6GRG - chains A and 1 of the 5 polymer chains in the assembly; structure by X-ray diffraction, 2.35 A resolution.

# Chain A
Molecule: Bacteriocin microcin B17
Source organism: Escherichia coli str. K-12 substr. MG1655
Reference sequence: P05834 (MCBA_ECOLX); aligned to UniProt positions 1-60 over residues 1-60 (the alignment contains insertions or deletions, so no single offset holds)
Amino-acid sequence (68 residues; each row starts with the number of its first residue; numbers below 1 keep their minus sign (Met-7 is residue -7)):
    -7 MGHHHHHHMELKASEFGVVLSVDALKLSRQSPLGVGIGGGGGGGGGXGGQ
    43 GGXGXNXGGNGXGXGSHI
Disordered / not traced: -7 to 4, 22-55, 60
Construct notes: initiating methionine (-7); expression tag (-6 to 0); modified residue (39, 39, 39, 45, 45, 47, 47, 47, 49, 49, 49, 54, 54, 56, 56)
Modified residues: OTZ (2-[2-(aminomethyl)-1,3-oxazol-4-yl]-1,3-thiazole-4-carboxylic acid) at position 39, F75 (2-(aminomethyl)-1,3-thiazole-4-carboxylic acid) at position 45, TOZ (2-[2-(aminomethyl)-1,3-thiazol-4-yl]-1,3-oxazole-4-carboxylic acid) at position 47, TOZ (2-[2-(aminomethyl)-1,3-thiazol-4-yl]-1,3-oxazole-4-carboxylic acid) at position 49, F6N (2-(aminomethyl)-1,3-oxazole-4-carboxylic acid) at position 54, F6N (2-(aminomethyl)-1,3-oxazole-4-carboxylic acid) at position 56
Ligand contacts: FMN (flavin mononucleotide): F6N_56, Gly57, Ser58

# Chain 1
Molecule: Microcin B17-processing protein McbB
Source organism: Escherichia coli str. K-12 substr. MG1655
Reference sequence: P23184 (MCBB_ECOLX); numbering as in UniProt (aligned over 1-295)
Amino-acid sequence (295 residues; each row starts with the number of its first residue):
     1 MVLPDIKKGKDMINILPFEIISRNTKTLLITYISSVDITHEGMKKVLESL
    51 RSKQGIISEYLLDKLLDESLIDKDKGKEFLITTGVINKTKTSPLWVNSVI
   101 ISDVPHLFSNAREQWKCDGVFVSHIIDIKDNNINVSDSTLIWLHLENYHS
   151 DIVKRIYSKFESNPGVAFIQSYYLKESFRIDGVYSPDLGTPCHFCHIERW
   201 LSREEKSFRRNEMSWANLLQLLKKYQMTLPALALGESERGFSYHLIKRRL
   251 QELTGTSLVKSHVDNFMSSVSADLITCILCKEPVIHWQACSCLER
Disordered / not traced: 1-11
Metal / ion sites: Zn2+: Cys192, Cys195, Cys290, Cys292
What the authors report for this chain:
  - binding site for the ligand ADP: Leu222

# Interface between chain A and chain 1
Residue-residue contacts (28):
  Ser6(A) with Phe79(1)
  Glu7(A) with His40(1); Lys75(1)
  Phe8(A) with Ile38(1); Thr39(1), hydrogen bond (backbone-backbone); His40(1); Met43(1), hydrophobic; Ile71(1), hydrophobic; Lys75(1); Phe79(1), hydrophobic
  Gly9(A) with Val36(1); Asp37(1); Thr39(1), hydrogen bond (backbone-side chain)
  Val10(A) with Val36(1); Asp37(1), hydrogen bond (backbone-backbone)
  Val11(A) with Ser35(1)
  Leu12(A) with Leu28(1), hydrophobic; Ser35(1), hydrogen bond (backbone-backbone)
  Ser13(A) with Ser34(1); Ser35(1), hydrogen bond (backbone-backbone)
  Val14(A) with Ile33(1)
  Asp15(A) with Tyr32(1); Ile33(1), hydrogen bond (backbone-backbone)
  Lys18(A) with Tyr32(1); Ile33(1); Val259(1)
  Leu19(A) with Ile33(1); Thr82(1)
Other interface residues (no listed pair), chain 1 (17 interface residues in all): Gly76

# Overview
Chain A and chain 1 form an interface of 12 and 17 residues respectively; the contacts include 6 hydrogen
bonds. Polar contacts include Gly9(A)-Thr39(1), Phe8(A)-Thr39(1) and Val10(A)-Asp37(1). Bound to chain A:
flavin mononucleotide. The Zn2+ site is built by Cys192(1), Cys195(1), Cys290(1) and Cys292(1). From the
paper: a binding site for the ligand ADP at Leu222(1).
Chain A is Bacteriocin microcin B17 and chain 1 is Microcin B17-processing protein McbB, both from Escherichia
coli str. K-12 substr. MG1655; the structure, E. coli Microcin synthetase McbBCD complex with pro-MccB17, ADP
and phosphate bound, was determined by X-ray diffraction, deposited together with 6GOS, 6GRH and 6GRI.
